5BTC - chains A and F of the 8 polymer chains in the assembly; structure by X-ray diffraction, 2.55 A resolution.

[Chain A]
Name: DNA gyrase subunit A
Organism: Mycobacterium tuberculosis (strain ATCC 25618 / H37Rv)
Notes: EC 5.99.1.3; fragment: GyrA 2-500 with IGSG C-terminal tag
UniProtKB: P9WG47 (GYRA_MYCTU); residue numbers follow UniProt; this construct covers 2-500
Sequence (503 residues; each row starts with the number of its first residue):
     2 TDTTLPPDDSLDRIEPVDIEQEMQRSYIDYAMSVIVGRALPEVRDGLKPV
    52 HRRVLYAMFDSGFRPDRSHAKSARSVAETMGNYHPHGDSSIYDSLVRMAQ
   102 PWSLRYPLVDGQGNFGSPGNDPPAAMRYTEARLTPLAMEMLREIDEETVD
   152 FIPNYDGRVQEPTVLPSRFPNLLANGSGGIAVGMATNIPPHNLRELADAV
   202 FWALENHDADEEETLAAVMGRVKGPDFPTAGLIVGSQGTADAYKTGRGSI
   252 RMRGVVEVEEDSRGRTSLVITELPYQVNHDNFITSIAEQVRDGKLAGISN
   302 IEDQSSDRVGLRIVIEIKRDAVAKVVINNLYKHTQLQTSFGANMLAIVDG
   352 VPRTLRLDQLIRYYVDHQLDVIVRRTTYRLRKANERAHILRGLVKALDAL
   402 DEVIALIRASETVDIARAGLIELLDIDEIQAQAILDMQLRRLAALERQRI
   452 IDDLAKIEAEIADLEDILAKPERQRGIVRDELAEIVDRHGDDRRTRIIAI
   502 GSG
Unresolved in the structure: 2-14, 502-504
Modified positions: Tyr-129 (O-phosphotyrosine; PTR)
Construct notes: engineered mutation Ser-90 (Ala in P9WG47); expression tag (501-504)
Curated features (UniProtKB/Swiss-Prot):
  - active site: Tyr-129 (O-(5'-phospho-DNA)-tyrosine intermediate)
  - modified residue: Thr-2 (N-acetylthreonine)

[Chain F]
Molecule: DNA substrate 24-mer TTACGTGCATAGTCATTCATGACC
Organism: synthetic construct
Sequence (24 nucleotides; numbered 1 to 24; the number before each row is that of its first residue):
     1 TTACGTGCATAGTCATTCATGACC
Unresolved in the structure: 1-2, 24

[How chain A and chain F interact]
Contacting residue pairs (15; chain A residue first):
  Tyr-28(A) / DC18(F)  hydrogen bond to the phosphate
  Ala-126(A) / DA11(F)  sugar contact
  Arg-128(A) / DA11(F)  sugar contact
  Tyr-129(A) / DA11(F)  sugar contact
  Ile-181(A) / DC18(F)  base contact
  Ile-181(A) / DA19(F)  base contact
  Ala-182(A) / DC18(F)  phosphate contact
  Ala-182(A) / DA19(F)  sugar contact
  Val-183(A) / DC18(F)  phosphate contact
  Gly-184(A) / DC18(F)  phosphate contact
  Gly-184(A) / DA19(F)  hydrogen bond to the phosphate
  Met-185(A) / DA19(F)  sugar contact
  Ala-186(A) / DA19(F)  sugar contact
  Arg-248(A) / DG21(F)  salt bridge to the phosphate
  Lys-333(A) / DC23(F)  phosphate contact
Other interface residues (no listed pair), chain A (13 interface residues in all): Pro-124
Other interface residues (no listed pair), chain F (7 interface residues in all): DT10, DG12

[Summary]
Chain A and chain F form an interface of 13 and 7 residues respectively, with 2 hydrogen bonds and 1 salt
bridge. Polar contacts include Tyr-28(A)/DC18(F), Gly-184(A)/DA19(F) and Arg-248(A)/DG21(F). UniProt lists
active-site residue Tyr-129(A) on chain A.
Here chain A is DNA gyrase subunit A (Mycobacterium tuberculosis (strain ATCC 25618 / H37Rv)) and chain F is
DNA substrate 24-mer TTACGTGCATAGTCATTCATGACC (synthetic construct). Entry 5BTC (Crystal structure of a
topoisomerase II complex) was determined by X-ray diffraction together with 5BS8, 5BTA, 5BTD, 5BTF, 5BTG,
5BTI, 5BTL and 5BTN from the same study.
